6SLJ - chains C and Q of the 6 polymer chains in the assembly; structure by X-ray diffraction, 3.04 A resolution.

== Chain C ==
Molecule: Lipoprotein RagB
From: Porphyromonas gingivalis (strain ATCC BAA-308 / W83)
UniProt: F5H948 (F5H948_PORGI); residue numbers follow UniProt; this construct covers 20-501
Amino-acid sequence (488 residues; each row starts with the number of its first residue):
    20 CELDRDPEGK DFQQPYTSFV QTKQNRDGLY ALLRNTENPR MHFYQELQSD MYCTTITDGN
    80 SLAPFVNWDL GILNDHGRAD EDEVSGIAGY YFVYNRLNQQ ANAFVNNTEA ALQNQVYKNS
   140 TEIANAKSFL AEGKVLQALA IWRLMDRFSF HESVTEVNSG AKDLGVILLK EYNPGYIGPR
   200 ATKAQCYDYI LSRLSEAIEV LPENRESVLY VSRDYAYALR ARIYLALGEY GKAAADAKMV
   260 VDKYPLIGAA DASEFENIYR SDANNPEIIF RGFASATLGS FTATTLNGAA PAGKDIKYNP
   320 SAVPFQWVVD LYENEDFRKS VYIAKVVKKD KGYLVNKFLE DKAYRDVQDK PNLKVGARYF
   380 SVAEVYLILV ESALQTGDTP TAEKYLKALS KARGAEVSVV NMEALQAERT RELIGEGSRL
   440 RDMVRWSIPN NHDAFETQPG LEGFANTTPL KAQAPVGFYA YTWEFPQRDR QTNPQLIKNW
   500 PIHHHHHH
Disordered / not traced: 502-507
Construct notes: expression tag (502-507)
Covalently attached groups: palmitic acid (PLM) linked to Cys20

== Chain Q ==
Molecule: Ala-ser-thr-thr-gly-ala-asn-ser-gln-arg
From: Porphyromonas gingivalis W83
Amino-acid sequence (10 residues; numbered 1 to 10; the number before each row is that of its first residue):
     1 ASTTGANSQR

== Interface between chain C and chain Q ==
Residue-residue contacts - 9 pairs, chain C then chain Q:
  Gly78(C) with Thr3(Q); Thr4(Q), hydrogen bond (backbone-backbone); Gly5(Q), hydrogen bond (backbone-backbone)
  Asn79(C) with Thr4(Q); Gly5(Q), hydrogen bond (side chain-backbone)
  Ser80(C) with Thr4(Q)
  Ile91(C) with Gly5(Q)
  Arg97(C) with Gln9(Q)
  Asp99(C) with Gln9(Q)
Other interface residues (no listed pair), chain C (7 interface residues in all): Asp101
Other interface residues (no listed pair), chain Q (6 interface residues in all): Ser2, Arg10

== Overview ==
7 residues of chain C and 6 residues of chain Q are in contact, with 3 hydrogen bonds. Polar pairs include
Asn79(C)-Gly5(Q), Gly78(C)-Thr4(Q) and Gly78(C)-Gly5(Q).
Here chain C is Lipoprotein RagB (Porphyromonas gingivalis (strain ATCC BAA-308 / W83)) and chain Q is
Ala-ser-thr-thr-gly-ala-asn-ser-gln-arg (Porphyromonas gingivalis W83). Entry 6SLJ (Structure of the RagAB
peptide transporter) was determined by X-ray diffraction (same publication as 6SLI, 6SLN, 6SM3, 6SML and
6SMQ).
